8G79 - chains D and N of the 6 polymer chains in the assembly; structure by electron microscopy, 6.10 A resolution (low resolution: residue-level contacts below are approximate; hydrogen-bond / salt-bridge calls are withheld).

Chain D:
Molecule: Spike glycoprotein
From: Severe acute respiratory syndrome coronavirus 2
UniProt: P0DTC2 (SPIKE_SARS2); numbering as in UniProt (aligned over 14-1211)
Sequence (1234 residues; row label = number of the first residue in the row):
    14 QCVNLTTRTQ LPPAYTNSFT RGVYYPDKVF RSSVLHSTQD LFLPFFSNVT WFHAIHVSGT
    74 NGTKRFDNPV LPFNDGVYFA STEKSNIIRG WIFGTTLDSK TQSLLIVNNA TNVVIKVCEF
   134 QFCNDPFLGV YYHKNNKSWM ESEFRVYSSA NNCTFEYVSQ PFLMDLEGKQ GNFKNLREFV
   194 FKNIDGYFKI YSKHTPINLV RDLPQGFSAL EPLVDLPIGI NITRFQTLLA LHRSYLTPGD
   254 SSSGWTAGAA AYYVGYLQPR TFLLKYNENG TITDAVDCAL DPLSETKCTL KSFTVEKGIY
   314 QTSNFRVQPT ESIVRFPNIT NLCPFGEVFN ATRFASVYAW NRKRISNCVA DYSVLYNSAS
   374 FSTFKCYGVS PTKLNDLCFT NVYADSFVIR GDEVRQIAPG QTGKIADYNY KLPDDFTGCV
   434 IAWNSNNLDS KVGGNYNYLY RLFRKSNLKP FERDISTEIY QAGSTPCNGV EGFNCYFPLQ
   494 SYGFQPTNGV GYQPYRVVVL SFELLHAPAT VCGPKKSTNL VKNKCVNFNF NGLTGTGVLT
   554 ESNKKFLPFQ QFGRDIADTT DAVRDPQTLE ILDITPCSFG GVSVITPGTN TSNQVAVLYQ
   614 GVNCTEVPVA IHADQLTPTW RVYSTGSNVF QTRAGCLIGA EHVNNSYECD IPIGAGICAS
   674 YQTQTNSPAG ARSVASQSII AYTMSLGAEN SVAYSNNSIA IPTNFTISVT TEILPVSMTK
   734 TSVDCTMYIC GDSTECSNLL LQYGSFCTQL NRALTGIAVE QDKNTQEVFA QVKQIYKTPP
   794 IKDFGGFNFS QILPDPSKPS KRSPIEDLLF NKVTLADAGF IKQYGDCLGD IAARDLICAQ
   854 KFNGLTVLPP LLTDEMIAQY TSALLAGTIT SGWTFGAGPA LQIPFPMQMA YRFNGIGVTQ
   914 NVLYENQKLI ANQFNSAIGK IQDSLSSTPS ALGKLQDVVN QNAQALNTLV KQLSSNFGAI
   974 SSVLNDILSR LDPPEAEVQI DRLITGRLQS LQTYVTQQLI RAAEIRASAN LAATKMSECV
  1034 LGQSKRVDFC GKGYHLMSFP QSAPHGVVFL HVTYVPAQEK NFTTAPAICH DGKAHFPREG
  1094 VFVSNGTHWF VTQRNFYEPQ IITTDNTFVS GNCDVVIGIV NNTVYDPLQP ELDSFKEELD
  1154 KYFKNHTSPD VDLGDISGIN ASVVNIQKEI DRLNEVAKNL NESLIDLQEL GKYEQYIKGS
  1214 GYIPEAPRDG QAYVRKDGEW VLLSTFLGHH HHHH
Disordered / not traced: 14-330, 530-1247
Differences from the reference sequence: conflict G614 (Asp in P0DTC2), A682 (Arg in P0DTC2), G683 (Arg in P0DTC2), P817 (Phe in P0DTC2), P892 (Ala in P0DTC2), P899 (Ala in P0DTC2), P942 (Ala in P0DTC2), P986 (Lys in P0DTC2), P987 (Val in P0DTC2); expression tag (1212-1247)
Swiss-Prot annotation at these positions:
  - region: N280 to C301 (Putative superantigen), R403 to D405 (Integrin-binding motif), N448 to F456 (Immunodominant HLA epitope recognized by the CD8+), P681, A684 (Putative superantigen), S816 to Y837 (Fusion peptide 1), K835 to F855 (Fusion peptide 2), D1163 to E1202 (Heptad repeat 2)
  - site (Cleavage): R685, S686, R815, S816
  - glycosylation: N17 (N-linked (GlcNAc...) (complex) asparagine), N61 (N-linked (GlcNAc...) (hybrid) asparagine), N74 (N-linked (GlcNAc...) (complex) asparagine), N122 (N-linked (GlcNAc...) (hybrid) asparagine), N149 (N-linked (GlcNAc...) (complex) asparagine), N165 (N-linked (GlcNAc...) (complex) asparagine), N234 (N-linked (GlcNAc...) (high mannose) asparagine), N282 (N-linked (GlcNAc...) (complex) asparagine), T323 (O-linked (GalNAc) threonine), S325 (O-linked (HexNAc...) serine), N331 (N-linked (GlcNAc...) (complex) asparagine), N343 (N-linked (GlcNAc...) (complex) asparagine), N603 (N-linked (GlcNAc...) (hybrid) asparagine), N616 (N-linked (GlcNAc...) (complex) asparagine), N657 (N-linked (GlcNAc...) (complex) asparagine), T676 (O-linked (GlcNAc...) threonine), T678 (O-linked (GlcNAc...) threonine), N709 (N-linked (GlcNAc...) (high mannose) asparagine), N717 (N-linked (GlcNAc...) (hybrid) asparagine), N801 (N-linked (GlcNAc...) (hybrid) asparagine) and 6 more in UniProt
Cystine bridges: C336-C361, C379-C432, C391-C525, C480-C488

Chain N:
Molecule: Nanosota-4
From: Vicugna pacos
Sequence (148 residues; row label = number of the first residue in the row):
     1 QVQLQESGGG LVQPGGSLRL SCAASGFTLD YYAIGWFRQA PGKEREGVSC ISSSGGRTNY
    61 ADSVKGRFTI SRDNTKNTVY LQMNSLKPED TAVYYCAAWE ASRWYCPLQF SADFSSWGQG
   121 TQVTVSSGGQ HHHHHHGAYP YDVPDYAS
Disordered / not traced: 128-148
Cystine bridges: C22-C96

Interface between chain D and chain N:
Residue-residue contacts - 14 pairs, chain D then chain N:
  V367(D) with W104(N)
  Y369(D) with E100(N)
  N370(D) with A101(N)
  S371(D) with A101(N); S102(N); R103(N)
  A372(D) with E100(N); A101(N); S102(N)
  S373(D) with S102(N); R103(N)
  S375(D) with D113(N)
  F377(D) with E100(N)
  K378(D) with S115(N)
Interface residues without a listed pair, chain D (12 interface residues in all): F374, T376, V503
Interface residues without a listed pair, chain N (9 interface residues in all): E44, R45

Summary:
12 residues of chain D and 9 residues of chain N are in contact.
Chain D is Spike glycoprotein (Severe acute respiratory syndrome coronavirus 2) and chain N is Nanosota-4
(Vicugna pacos); the structure, Local refinement of SARS-CoV-2 spike/nanobody mixture complex around RBD, was
determined by electron microscopy.
